PDB entry 7PW9 | electron microscopy, 3.12 A resolution | chains A and C

== Chain A ==
Protein: Serine/threonine-protein kinase SMG1
From: Homo sapiens
Notes: EC 2.7.11.1
UniProtKB: Q96Q15 (SMG1_HUMAN); numbering as in UniProt; present here: 311-1638, 1727-1978, 2035-2056, 2088-3661
Sequence (3657 residues; each row starts with the number of its first residue; note: 46 numbers in that range are skipped by the numbering (no residue carries them; nothing is unmodelled there); a row labelled like 1638A-1638K holds insertion residues (1638A, then the next letters in order); X marks 481 residues of unknown identity (built as UNK)):
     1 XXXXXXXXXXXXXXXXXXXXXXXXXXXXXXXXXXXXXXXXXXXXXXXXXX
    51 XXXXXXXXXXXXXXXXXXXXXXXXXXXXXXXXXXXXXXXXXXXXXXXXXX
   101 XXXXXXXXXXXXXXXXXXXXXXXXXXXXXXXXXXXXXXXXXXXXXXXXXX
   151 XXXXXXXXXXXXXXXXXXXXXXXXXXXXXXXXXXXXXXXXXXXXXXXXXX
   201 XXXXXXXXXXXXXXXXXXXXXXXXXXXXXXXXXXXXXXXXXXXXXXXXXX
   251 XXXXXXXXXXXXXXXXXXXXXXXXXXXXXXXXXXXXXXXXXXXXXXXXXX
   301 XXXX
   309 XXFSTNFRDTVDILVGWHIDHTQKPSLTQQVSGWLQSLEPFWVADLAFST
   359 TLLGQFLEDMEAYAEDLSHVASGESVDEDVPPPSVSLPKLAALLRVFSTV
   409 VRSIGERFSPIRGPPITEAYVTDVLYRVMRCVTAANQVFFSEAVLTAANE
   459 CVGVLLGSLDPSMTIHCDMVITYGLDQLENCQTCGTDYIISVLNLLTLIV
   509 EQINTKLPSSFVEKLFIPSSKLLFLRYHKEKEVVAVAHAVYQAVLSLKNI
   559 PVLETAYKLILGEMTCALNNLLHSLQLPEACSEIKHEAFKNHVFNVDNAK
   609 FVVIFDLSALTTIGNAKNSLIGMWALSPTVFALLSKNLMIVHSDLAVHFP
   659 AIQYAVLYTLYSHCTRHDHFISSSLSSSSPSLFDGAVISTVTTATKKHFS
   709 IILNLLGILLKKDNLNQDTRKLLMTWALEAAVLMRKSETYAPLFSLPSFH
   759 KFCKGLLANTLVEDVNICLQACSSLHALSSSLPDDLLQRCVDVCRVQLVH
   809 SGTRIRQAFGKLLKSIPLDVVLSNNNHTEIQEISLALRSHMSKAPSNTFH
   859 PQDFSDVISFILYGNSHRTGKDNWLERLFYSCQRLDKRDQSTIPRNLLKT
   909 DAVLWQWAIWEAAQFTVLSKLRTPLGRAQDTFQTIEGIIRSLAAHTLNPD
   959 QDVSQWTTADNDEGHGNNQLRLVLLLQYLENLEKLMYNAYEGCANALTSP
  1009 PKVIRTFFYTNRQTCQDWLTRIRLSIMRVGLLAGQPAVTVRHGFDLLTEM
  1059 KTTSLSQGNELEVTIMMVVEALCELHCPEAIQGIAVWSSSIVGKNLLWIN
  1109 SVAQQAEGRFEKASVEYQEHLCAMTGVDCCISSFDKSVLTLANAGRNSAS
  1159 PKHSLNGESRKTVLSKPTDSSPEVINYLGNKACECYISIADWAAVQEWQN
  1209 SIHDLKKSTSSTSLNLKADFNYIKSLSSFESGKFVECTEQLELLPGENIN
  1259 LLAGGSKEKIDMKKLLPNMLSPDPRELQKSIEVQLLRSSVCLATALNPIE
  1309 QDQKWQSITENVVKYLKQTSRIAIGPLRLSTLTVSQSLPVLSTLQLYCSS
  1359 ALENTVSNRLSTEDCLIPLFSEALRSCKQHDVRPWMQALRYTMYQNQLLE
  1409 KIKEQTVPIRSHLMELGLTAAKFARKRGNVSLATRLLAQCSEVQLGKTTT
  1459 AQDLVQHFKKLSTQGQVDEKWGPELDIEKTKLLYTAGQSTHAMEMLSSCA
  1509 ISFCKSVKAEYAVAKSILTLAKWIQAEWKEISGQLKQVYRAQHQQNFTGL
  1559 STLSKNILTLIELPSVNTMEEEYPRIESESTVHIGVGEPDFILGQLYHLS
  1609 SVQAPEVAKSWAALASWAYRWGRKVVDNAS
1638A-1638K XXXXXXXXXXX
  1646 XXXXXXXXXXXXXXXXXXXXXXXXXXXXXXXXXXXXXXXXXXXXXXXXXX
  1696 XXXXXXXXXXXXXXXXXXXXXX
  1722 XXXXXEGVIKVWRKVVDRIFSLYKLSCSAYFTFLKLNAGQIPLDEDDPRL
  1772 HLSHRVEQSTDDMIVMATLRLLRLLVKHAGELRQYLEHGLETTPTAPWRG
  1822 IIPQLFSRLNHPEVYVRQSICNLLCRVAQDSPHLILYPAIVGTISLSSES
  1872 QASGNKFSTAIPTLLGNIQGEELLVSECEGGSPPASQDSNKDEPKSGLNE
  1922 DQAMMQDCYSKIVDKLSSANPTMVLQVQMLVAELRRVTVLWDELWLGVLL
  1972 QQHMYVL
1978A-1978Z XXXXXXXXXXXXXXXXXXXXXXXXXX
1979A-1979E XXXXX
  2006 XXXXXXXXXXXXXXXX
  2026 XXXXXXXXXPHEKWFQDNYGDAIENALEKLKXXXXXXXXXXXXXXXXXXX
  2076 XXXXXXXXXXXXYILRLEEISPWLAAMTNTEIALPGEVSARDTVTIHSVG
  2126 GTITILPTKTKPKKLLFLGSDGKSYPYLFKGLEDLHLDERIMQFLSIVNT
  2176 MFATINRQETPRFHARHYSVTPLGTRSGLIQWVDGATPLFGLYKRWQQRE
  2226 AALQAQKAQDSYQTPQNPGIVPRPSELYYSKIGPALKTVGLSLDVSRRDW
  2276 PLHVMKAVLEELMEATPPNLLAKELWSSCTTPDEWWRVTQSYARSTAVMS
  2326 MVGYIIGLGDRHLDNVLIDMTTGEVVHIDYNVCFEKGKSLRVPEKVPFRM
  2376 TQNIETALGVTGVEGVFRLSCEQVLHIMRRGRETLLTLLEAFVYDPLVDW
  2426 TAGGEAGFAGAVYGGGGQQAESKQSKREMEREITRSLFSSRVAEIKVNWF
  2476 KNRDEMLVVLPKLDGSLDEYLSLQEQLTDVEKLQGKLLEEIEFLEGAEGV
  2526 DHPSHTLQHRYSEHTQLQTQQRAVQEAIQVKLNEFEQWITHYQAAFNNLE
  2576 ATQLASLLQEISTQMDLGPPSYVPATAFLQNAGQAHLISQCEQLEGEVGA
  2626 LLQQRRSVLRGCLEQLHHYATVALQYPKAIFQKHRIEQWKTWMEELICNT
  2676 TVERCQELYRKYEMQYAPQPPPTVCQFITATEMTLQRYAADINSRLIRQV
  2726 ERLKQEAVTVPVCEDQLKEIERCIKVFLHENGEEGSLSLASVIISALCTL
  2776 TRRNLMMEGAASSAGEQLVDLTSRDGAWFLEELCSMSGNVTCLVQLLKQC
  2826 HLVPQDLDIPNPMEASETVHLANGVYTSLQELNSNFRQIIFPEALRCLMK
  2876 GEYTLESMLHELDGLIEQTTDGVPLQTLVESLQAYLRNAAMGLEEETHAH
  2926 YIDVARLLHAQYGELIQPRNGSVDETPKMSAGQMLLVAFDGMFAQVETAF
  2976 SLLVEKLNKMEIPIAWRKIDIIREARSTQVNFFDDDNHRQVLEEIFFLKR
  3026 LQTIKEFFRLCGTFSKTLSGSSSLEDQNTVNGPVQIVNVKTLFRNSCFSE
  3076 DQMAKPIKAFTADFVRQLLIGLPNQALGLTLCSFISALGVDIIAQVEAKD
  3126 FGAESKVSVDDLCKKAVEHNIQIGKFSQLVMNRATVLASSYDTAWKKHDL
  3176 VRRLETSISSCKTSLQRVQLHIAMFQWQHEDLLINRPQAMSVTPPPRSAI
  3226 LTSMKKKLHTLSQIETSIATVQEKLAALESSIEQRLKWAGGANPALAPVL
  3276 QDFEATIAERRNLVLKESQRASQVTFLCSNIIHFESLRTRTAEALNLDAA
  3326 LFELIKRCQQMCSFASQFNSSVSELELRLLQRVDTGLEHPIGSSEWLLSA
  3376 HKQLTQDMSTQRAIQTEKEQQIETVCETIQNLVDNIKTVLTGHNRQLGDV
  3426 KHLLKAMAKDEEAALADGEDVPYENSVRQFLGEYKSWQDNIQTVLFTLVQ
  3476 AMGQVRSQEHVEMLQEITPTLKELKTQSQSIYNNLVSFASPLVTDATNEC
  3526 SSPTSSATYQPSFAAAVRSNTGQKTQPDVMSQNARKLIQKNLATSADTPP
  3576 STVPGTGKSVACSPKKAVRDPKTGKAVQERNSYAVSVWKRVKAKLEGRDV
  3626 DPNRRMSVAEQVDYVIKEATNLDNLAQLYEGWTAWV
Unresolved in the structure: 1-146, 157-161, 176-190, 202-206, 225-228, 245-247, 266, 286-289, 309-310, 325-333, 348-354, 377-391, 413-426, 627-631, 685-697, 878-880, 896-899, 1061-1066, 1100-1102, 1152-1177, 1260-1268, 1306-1312, 1451-1456, 1468-1477, 1553-1557, 1574-1582, 1638A-1638K, 1658-1662, 1678-1702, 1722-1726, 1760-1778, 1866-1922, 1978A-1978Z, 1979A-1979E, 2026-2034, 2057-2067, 2084-2087, 2233-2244, 2427-3606
Sequence notes: conflict Arg743 (Lys in Q96Q15), Ser1209 (Ala in Q96Q15)
Small-molecule neighbours:
  - AMP-PNP (ANP; phosphoaminophosphonic acid-adenylate ester): Leu2131, Thr2133, Thr2135, Leu2153, Lys2155, Tyr2193, Ile2205, Gln2206, Trp2207, Val2208, Asp2339, Ile2353, Asp2354
  - inositol hexakisphosphate (IHP): Lys1386, Lys1430, Arg1433, Lys1434, Glu1486, Lys1489, Lys1523, Lys1530, Lys1617
Swiss-Prot annotation at these positions:
  - region: Ile2130 to Lys2136 (G-loop), Gly2332 to Asn2340 (Catalytic loop), His2352 to Thr2376 (Activation loop)
  - natural variant: Ser2171 (S2171C: In a breast pleomorphic lobular carcinoma sample), Ile3239 (I3239T: In a breast infiltrating ductal carcinoma sample), Lys3583 (K3583Q: In a breast infiltrating ductal carcinoma sample)
  - modified residue: Thr3550 (Phosphothreonine), Ser3556 (Phosphoserine), Ser3570 (Phosphoserine), Thr3573 (Phosphothreonine), Thr3577 (Phosphothreonine)
  - mutagenesis: Asp2335 (D2335A: Loss of function)
What the authors report for this chain:
  - specificity-determining residues: Pro2213, Asp2339, Asn2356 (proposed by the authors, not directly observed)

== Chain C ==
Protein: Protein SMG9
From: Homo sapiens
UniProtKB: Q9H0W8 (SMG9_HUMAN); numbering as in UniProt (aligned over 169-520)
Sequence (352 residues; each row starts with the number of its first residue):
   169 AKLLPPERMKHSIKLVDDQMNWCDSAIEYLLDQTDVLVVGVLGLQGTGKS
   219 MVMSLLSANTPEEDQRTYVFRAQSAEMKERGGNQTSGIDFFITQERIVFL
   269 DTQPILSPSILDHLINNDRKLPPEYNLPHTYVEMQSLQIAAFLFTVCHVV
   319 IVVQDWFTDLSLYRFLQTAEMVKPSTPSPSHESSSSSGSDEGTEYYPHLV
   369 FLQNKARREDFCPRKLRQMHLMIDQLMAHSHLRYKGTLSMLQCNVFPGLP
   419 PDFLDSEVNLFLVPFMDSEAESENPPRAGPGSSPLFSLLPGYRGHPSFQS
   469 LVSKLRSQVMSMARPQLSHTILTEKNWFHYAARIWDGVRKSSALAEYSRL
   519 LA
Unresolved in the structure: 286-292, 344-360, 436-453, 520
Small-molecule neighbours: ATP (adenosine-5'-triphosphate): Leu212, Gln213, Gly214, Thr215, Gly216, Lys217, Ser218, Met219, Gln233, Arg239, Ala240, Gln241, Lys246, Asn251, Gln252, Thr253, Thr270, Pro272, Asn372, Lys373, Val431, Pro432, Phe433, Met434, Phe466
Swiss-Prot annotation at these positions:
  - modified residue: Ser451 (Phosphoserine)
  - natural variant: Val184 (V184A: In NEDITPO; uncertain significance)

== Interface between chain A and chain C ==
Contacting residue pairs (59; chain A residue first):
  Val604(A) - Arg382(C)
  Asp605(A) - Arg382(C)  salt bridge
  Lys608(A) - Arg382(C)
  Ile612(A) - Leu456(C)  hydrophobic
  Ile612(A) - Leu457(C)  hydrophobic
  Ser616(A) - Ser455(C)
  Val655(A) - Pro381(C)
  Val655(A) - Gly416(C)
  Val655(A) - Leu417(C)
  His656(A) - Pro381(C)
  Phe657(A) - Arg382(C)
  Pro658(A) - Tyr460(C)
  Tyr662(A) - Leu457(C)  hydrophobic
  Tyr662(A) - Pro458(C)
  Tyr662(A) - Gly459(C)  hydrogen bond (side chain-backbone)
  Tyr662(A) - Tyr460(C)  hydrophobic
  Tyr666(A) - Pro458(C)  hydrophobic
  Asn722(A) - Pro415(C)  hydrogen bond (side chain-backbone)
  Leu723(A) - Pro415(C)
  Gln725(A) - His463(C)
  Gln725(A) - Pro464(C)
  Asp726(A) - Tyr460(C)
  Asp726(A) - Arg461(C)  hydrogen bond (side chain-backbone)
  Asp726(A) - Gly462(C)
  His858(A) - Gln201(C)
  His858(A) - Asp203(C)  salt bridge
  Pro859(A) - Gln201(C)
  Gln860(A) - Pro174(C)
  Gln860(A) - Leu199(C)
  Gln860(A) - Gln201(C)
  Ser863(A) - Leu171(C)
  Asp864(A) - Arg176(C)  salt bridge
  His875(A) - Leu172(C)
  His875(A) - Pro173(C)
  His875(A) - Arg176(C)  hydrogen bond (backbone-side chain)
  Arg876(A) - Arg176(C)
  Arg876(A) - Gln262(C)
  Arg876(A) - Glu263(C)  salt bridge
  Thr877(A) - Gln262(C)  hydrogen bond (backbone-side chain)
  Arg885(A) - Ser225(C)  hydrogen bond (side chain-backbone)
  Arg885(A) - Glu263(C)
  Arg885(A) - Met478(C)
  Tyr888(A) - Ser475(C)
  Tyr888(A) - Met478(C)  hydrophobic
  Tyr888(A) - Ser479(C)  hydrogen bond (backbone-side chain)
  Ser889(A) - Glu263(C)
  Ser889(A) - Met478(C)
  Ser889(A) - Arg482(C)  hydrogen bond (backbone-side chain)
  Gln891(A) - Ser479(C)
  Arg892(A) - Asp203(C)  salt bridge
  Arg892(A) - Ser479(C)
  Arg892(A) - Met480(C)
  Arg892(A) - Arg482(C)
  Leu893(A) - Thr405(C)
  Leu893(A) - Leu406(C)
  Leu893(A) - Gln476(C)
  Leu893(A) - Ser479(C)  hydrogen bond (backbone-backbone)
  Asp894(A) - Ala481(C)
  Arg903(A) - Gln476(C)  hydrogen bond
Also at the interface, not in a pair above, chain A (39 interface residues in all): Phe609, Phe613, Ala659, Ala663, Asn724, Ser867, Tyr871, Leu886
Also at the interface, not in a pair above, chain C (42 interface residues in all): Ala169, Thr202, Leu224, Ile265, Pro418, Phe421, Arg474

== Overview ==
39 residues of chain A face 42 of chain C across their interface, with 10 hydrogen bonds and 5 salt bridges.
Polar pairs include Asp605(A)-Arg382(C), His858(A)-Asp203(C) and Asp864(A)-Arg176(C). Bound to chain A:
AMP-PNP and inositol hexakisphosphate. Bound to chain C: ATP. From the paper: specificity determinants
Pro2213(A), Asp2339(A) and Asn2356(A).
Here chain A is Serine/threonine-protein kinase SMG1 and chain C is Protein SMG9, both from Homo sapiens.
Entry 7PW9 (Human SMG1-9 kinase complex bound to AMPPNP) was determined by electron microscopy together with
7PW4, 7PW5, 7PW6, 7PW7 and 7PW8 from the same study.
